8WPU - chains C and E of the 6 polymer chains in the assembly; structure by electron microscopy, 3.10 A resolution.

== Chain C ==
Molecule: Guanine nucleotide-binding protein G(I)/G(S)/G(T) subunit beta-1
From: Homo sapiens
Reference sequence: P62873 (GBB1_HUMAN); numbering as in UniProt (aligned over 2-340)
Amino-acid sequence (376 residues; numbered -9 to 366; the number before each row is that of its first residue; numbers below 1 keep their minus sign (His-9 is residue -9)):
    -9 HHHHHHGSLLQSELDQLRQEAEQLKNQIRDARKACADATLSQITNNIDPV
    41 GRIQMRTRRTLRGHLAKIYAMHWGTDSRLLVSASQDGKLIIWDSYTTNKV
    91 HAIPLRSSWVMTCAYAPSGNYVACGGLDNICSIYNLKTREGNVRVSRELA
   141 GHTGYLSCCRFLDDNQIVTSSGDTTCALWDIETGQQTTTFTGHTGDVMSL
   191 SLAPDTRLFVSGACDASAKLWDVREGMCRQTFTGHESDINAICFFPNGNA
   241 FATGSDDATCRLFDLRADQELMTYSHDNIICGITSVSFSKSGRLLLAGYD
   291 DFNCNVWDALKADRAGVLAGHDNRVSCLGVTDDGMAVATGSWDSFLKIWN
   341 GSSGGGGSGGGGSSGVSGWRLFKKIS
Not modelled in the structure: -9 to -1, 341-366
Sequence notes: expression tag (-9 to 1, 341-366)
Swiss-Prot annotation at these positions:
  - modified residue: Ser2 (N-acetylserine), His266 (Phosphohistidine)
  - natural variant: Leu30 (L30F: In MRD42; uncertain significance), Arg52 (R52G: In MRD42), Gly64 (G64V: In MRD42), Asp76 (D76E: In MRD42; D76G: In MRD42), Gly77 (G77S: In MRD42), Lys78 (K78R: In MRD42), Ile80 (I80N: In MRD42; I80T: In MRD42), His91 (H91R: In MRD42; uncertain significance), Ala92 (A92T: In MRD42), Pro94 (P94S: In MRD42), Leu95 (L95P: In MRD42), Arg96 (R96L: In MRD42), 5 further natural variant entries in UniProt

== Chain E ==
Molecule: ScFv16
From: Rattus norvegicus
Notes: antibody fragment or engineered binder
Amino-acid sequence (297 residues; each row starts with the number of its first residue; note: 5 numbers in that range are skipped by the numbering (no residue carries them; nothing is unmodelled there); a row labelled like 119A-119Q holds insertion residues (119A, then the next letters in order); numbers below 1 keep their minus sign (Met-37 is residue -37)):
   -37 MLLVNQSHQGFNKEHTSKMVSAIVLYVLLAAAAHSAFADVQLVESGGGLV
    13 QPGGSRKLSCSASGFAFSSFGMHWVRQAPEKGLEWVAYISSGSGTIYYAD
    63 TVKGRFTISRDDPKNTLFLQMTSLRSEDTAMYYCVRSIYYYGSSPFDFWG
   113 QGTTLTV
119A-119Q SSGGGGSGGGGSGGGGS
   125 DIVMTQATSSVPVTPGESVSISCRSSKSLLHSNGNTYLYWFLQRPGQSPQ
   175 LLIYRMSNLASGVPDRFSGSGSGTAFTLTISRLEAEDVGVYYCMQHLEYP
   225 LTFGAGTKLELKAAAHHHHHHHH
Not modelled in the structure: -37 to 1, 119A-119Q, 236-247
Cystine bridges: Cys147-Cys217

== Interface between chain C and chain E ==
Residue-residue contacts (14):
  Arg68(C) with Tyr103(E)
  Leu69(C) with Tyr103(E), hydrophobic
  Asp83(C) with Tyr103(E)
  Val90(C) with Tyr102(E), hydrophobic
  His91(C) with Tyr102(E)
  Arg129(C) with Val2(E); Arg98(E); Asp109(E), salt bridge; Phe110(E)
  Glu130(C) with Gly26(E); Phe27(E); Ala28(E), hydrogen bond (backbone-backbone); Phe32(E)
  Gly131(C) with Phe32(E)
Other interface residues (no listed pair), chain C (10 interface residues in all): Asp66, Asn132
Other interface residues (no listed pair), chain E (11 interface residues in all): Ser185

== Overview ==
10 residues of chain C and 11 residues of chain E are in contact; the contacts include 1 hydrogen bond and 1
salt bridge. Polar pairs include Arg129(C)-Asp109(E) and Glu130(C)-Ala28(E).
Here chain C is Guanine nucleotide-binding protein G(I)/G(S)/G(T) subunit beta-1 (Homo sapiens) and chain E is
ScFv16 (Rattus norvegicus). Entry 8WPU (Human calcium-sensing receptor(CaSR) bound to cinacalcet in complex
with Gq protein) was determined by electron microscopy (same publication as 8WPG).
